6HBM - chain A; structure by X-ray diffraction, 2.76 A resolution.

[Chain A]
Molecule: ABC transporter periplasmic-binding protein YtfQ
Organism: Mycobacterium smegmatis (strain ATCC 700084 / mc(2)155)
UniProtKB: A0QT50 (A0QT50_MYCS2); residues 2-307 here correspond to UniProt positions 23-328 (UniProt number = residue number + 21)
Chain sequence (320 residues; row label = number of the first residue in the row):
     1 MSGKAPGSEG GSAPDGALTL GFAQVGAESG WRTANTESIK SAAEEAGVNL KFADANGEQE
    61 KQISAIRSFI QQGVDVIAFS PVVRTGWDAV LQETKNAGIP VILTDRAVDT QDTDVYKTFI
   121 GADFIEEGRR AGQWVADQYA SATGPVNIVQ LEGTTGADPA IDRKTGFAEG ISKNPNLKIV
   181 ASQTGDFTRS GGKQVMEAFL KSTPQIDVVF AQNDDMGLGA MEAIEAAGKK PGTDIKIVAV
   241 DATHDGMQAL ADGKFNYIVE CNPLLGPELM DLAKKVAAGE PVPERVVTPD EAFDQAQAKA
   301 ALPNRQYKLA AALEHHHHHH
Unresolved in the structure: 1-16
Differences from the reference sequence: initiating methionine (1); expression tag (308-320)
Metal / ion sites: Zn2+ site 1 near Glu-37 (its only coordinating residue here); Zn2+ site 2: Asp-88, Asp-112 (shared with 1 residue of chain B); Zn2+ site 3: Glu-126 (shared with 2 residues of chain B); Zn2+ site 4: His-244, Asp-245; Zn2+ site 5: Glu-260, Glu-291 (shared with 1 residue of chain B); Zn2+ site 6: His-315 (shared with 2 residues of chain B); Zn2+ site 7: His-316, His-318; Zn2+ site 8: His-317, His-319; Zn2+ site 9: His-318, His-320 (shared with 1 residue of chain B)
Ligand contacts: alpha-L-arabinofuranose (AHR): Glu-28, Ser-29, Trp-31, Arg-32, Asp-105, Arg-106, Pro-159, Arg-163, Phe-187, Gln-212, Asn-213, Asp-241

[Summary]
Ligands of chain A: alpha-L-arabinofuranose. Asp-88 and Asp-112 form the Zn2+ site 2. His-244 and Asp-245 form
the Zn2+ site 4.
Chain A is ABC transporter periplasmic-binding protein YtfQ (Mycobacterium smegmatis (strain ATCC 700084 /
mc(2)155)); the structure, Crystal structure of MSMEG_1712 from Mycobacterium smegmatis in complex with
alpha-L-arabinofuranose, was determined by X-ray diffraction, deposited together with 6HB0, 6HBD and 6HYH.
